Entry 3ZIB (X-ray diffraction, 1.90 A resolution); this record covers chains A and B.

Chain A (and B):
Molecule: RAP2A SMA2265
Source organism: Serratia marcescens
Notes: chain B of this document is another copy of the same molecule, construct and numbering; everything in this record applies to it too
Chain sequence (103 residues; row label = number of the first residue in the row):
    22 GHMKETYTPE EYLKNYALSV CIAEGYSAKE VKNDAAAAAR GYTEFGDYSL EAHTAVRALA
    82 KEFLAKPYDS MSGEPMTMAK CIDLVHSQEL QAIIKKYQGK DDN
Disordered / not traced: 22-26, 92, 120-124 (chain B: 22-26, 120-124)
Disulfides: C42-C102
From the paper describing this entry:
  - self-association interface (contacts with another copy of this molecule): Y28, L39, I43, Y47, S48, A49, E51, V52, D55, M97, T98, M99, I103, D104
  - conformationally variable residues (loop rearrangement): G67 to L71

Interface between chain A and chain B:
Pairs across the interface (62; chain A residue first):
  Y28(A) - I103(B)
  Y28(A) - D104(B)  hydrogen bond
  Y28(A) - H107(B)  hydrogen bond
  N36(A) - I103(B)
  N36(A) - H107(B)
  L39(A) - L39(B)  hydrophobic
  L39(A) - M99(B)  hydrophobic
  L39(A) - I103(B)  hydrophobic
  S40(A) - M99(B)
  S40(A) - I103(B)
  I43(A) - I43(B)  hydrophobic
  I43(A) - M99(B)  hydrophobic
  Y47(A) - E51(B)
  Y47(A) - V52(B)  hydrophobic
  Y47(A) - D55(B)  hydrogen bond
  S48(A) - E51(B)  hydrogen bond (backbone-side chain)
  A49(A) - A49(B)  hydrophobic
  A49(A) - E51(B)  hydrogen bond (backbone-side chain)
  E51(A) - Y47(B)
  E51(A) - S48(B)  hydrogen bond (side chain-backbone)
  E51(A) - A49(B)  hydrogen bond (side chain-backbone)
  V52(A) - Y47(B)  hydrophobic
  V52(A) - V52(B)  hydrophobic
  N54(A) - E95(B)
  D55(A) - Y47(B)  hydrogen bond
  D55(A) - E95(B)
  D55(A) - P96(B)
  D55(A) - M97(B)  hydrogen bond (side chain-backbone)
  D55(A) - T98(B)  hydrogen bond (side chain-backbone)
  D55(A) - M99(B)  hydrogen bond (side chain-backbone)
  A56(A) - Y47(B)
  A56(A) - M99(B)  hydrophobic
  A58(A) - S93(B)
  A58(A) - E95(B)
  A58(A) - M97(B)  hydrophobic
  A59(A) - M99(B)  hydrophobic
  R61(A) - S93(B)
  Y63(A) - A100(B)
  Y63(A) - I103(B)
  E95(A) - N54(B)
  E95(A) - D55(B)  hydrogen bond (side chain-backbone)
  E95(A) - A58(B)
  P96(A) - D55(B)
  M97(A) - D55(B)  hydrogen bond (backbone-side chain)
  M97(A) - A58(B)  hydrophobic
  M97(A) - A59(B)
  T98(A) - D55(B)  hydrogen bond (backbone-side chain)
  M99(A) - L39(B)  hydrophobic
  M99(A) - S40(B)
  M99(A) - I43(B)  hydrophobic
  M99(A) - D55(B)  hydrogen bond (backbone-side chain)
  M99(A) - A59(B)  hydrophobic
  A100(A) - Y63(B)
  I103(A) - Y28(B)
  I103(A) - N36(B)
  I103(A) - L39(B)  hydrophobic
  I103(A) - S40(B)
  I103(A) - Y63(B)
  D104(A) - Y28(B)  hydrogen bond
  H107(A) - Y28(B)
  H107(A) - E32(B)
  H107(A) - N36(B)
Also at the interface, not in a pair above, chain A (27 interface residues in all): S93
Also at the interface, not in a pair above, chain B (27 interface residues in all): A56

Overview:
The chain A/chain B interface involves 27 residues from each chain, with 16 hydrogen bonds. Among the polar
pairs are Y28(A)-D104(B), Y28(A)-H107(B) and Y47(A)-D55(B). From the paper: conformational variability at
G67(A); a self-association interface involving Y28(A), L39(A) and I43(A) among others.
Chain A and chain B are both RAP2A SMA2265 (Serratia marcescens); the structure, Rap2a protein (SMA2265) from
Serratia marcescens, was determined by X-ray diffraction, deposited together with 3ZFI, 4BI3 and 4BI4.
